PDB entry 7XK5 | electron microscopy, 3.10 A resolution | chains C and F of the 6 polymer chains in the assembly

# Chain C
Molecule: Na(+)-translocating NADH-quinone reductase subunit C
From: Vibrio cholerae O395
Notes: EC 7.2.1.1
UniProt: A5F5Y7 (NQRC_VIBC3); residues 1-257 here = UniProt positions 1-257
Chain sequence (257 residues; row label = number of the first residue in the row):
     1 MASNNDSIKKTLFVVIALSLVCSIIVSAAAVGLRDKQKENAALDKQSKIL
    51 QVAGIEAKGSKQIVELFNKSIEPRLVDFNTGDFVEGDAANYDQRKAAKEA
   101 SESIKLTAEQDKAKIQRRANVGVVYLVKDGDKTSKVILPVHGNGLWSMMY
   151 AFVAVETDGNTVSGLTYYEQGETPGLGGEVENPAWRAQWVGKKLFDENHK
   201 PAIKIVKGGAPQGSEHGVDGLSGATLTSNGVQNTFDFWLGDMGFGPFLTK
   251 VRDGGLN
Disordered / not traced: 1-5, 257
Covalent attachments: flavin mononucleotide (FMN) linked to T225
Residues lining bound ligands: FMN (flavin mononucleotide): L145, W146, E172, T173, L176, G177, K207, G223, A224, L226, T227
Swiss-Prot annotation at these positions:
  - modified residue: T225 (FMN phosphoryl threonine)
  - mutagenesis: H216 (H216L: Decrease in FMN binding), T225 (T225L: Loss of FMN binding)

# Chain F
Molecule: Na(+)-translocating NADH-quinone reductase subunit F
From: Vibrio cholerae O395
Notes: EC 7.2.1.1
UniProt: A5F5Y4 (NQRF_VIBC3); residue numbers follow UniProt; this construct covers 1-408
Chain sequence (414 residues; each row starts with the number of its first residue):
     1 MSTIIFGVVMFTLIILALVLVILFAKSKLVPTGDITISINGDPEKAIVTQ
    51 PGGKLLTALAGAGVFVSSACGGGGSCGQCRVKIKSGGGDILPTELDHISK
   101 GEAREGERLACQVAVKADMDLELPEEIFGVKKWECTVISNDNKATFIKEL
   151 KLAIPDGESVPFRAGGYIQIEAPAHHVKYADFDVPEKYRGDWDKFNLFRY
   201 ESKVDEPIIRAYSMANYPEEFGIIMLNVRIATPPPNNPNVPPGQMSSYIW
   251 SLKAGDKCTISGPFGEFFAKDTDAEMVFIGGGAGMAPMRSHIFDQLKRLK
   301 SKRKMSYWYGARSKREMFYVEDFDGLAAENDNFVWHCALSDPQPEDNWTG
   351 YTGFIHNVLYENYLKDHEAPEDCEYYMCGPPMMNAAVINMLKNLGVEEEN
   401 ILLDDFGGHHHHHH
Disordered / not traced: 409-414
Sequence notes: expression tag (409-414)
Ion coordination: 2Fe-2S cluster Fe near C76 (its only coordinating residue here)
Residues lining bound ligands:
  - FAD (flavin-adenine dinucleotide): Y167, R210, A211, Y212, S213, N227, V228, R229, A231, T232, P233, P234, V240, P241, P242, G243, Q244, M245, S246, A283, F406, G407
  - 2Fe-2S cluster (FES): S68, A69, C70, G74, S75, C76, G77, Q78, C79, L109, C111
Swiss-Prot annotation at these positions:
  - binding site ([2Fe-2S] cluster): C70, C76, C79, C111
  - mutagenesis: C70 (C70A: Loss of the 2Fe-2S center, but does not affect flavin content. Exhibits very low NADH:quinone oxidoreductase activity), C76 (C76A: Loss of the 2Fe-2S center, but does not affect flavin content. Exhibits very low NADH:quinone oxidoreductase activity), C79 (C79A: Loss of the 2Fe-2S center, but does not affect flavin content. Exhibits very low NADH:quinone oxidoreductase activity), C111 (C111A: Loss of the 2Fe-2S center, but does not affect flavin content. Exhibits very low NADH:quinone oxidoreductase activity), R210 (R210L: Decreases flavin content, but does not affect the 2Fe-2S center. Exhibits very low NADH:quinone oxidoreductase activity), Y212 (Y212L: Decreases flavin content, but does not affect the 2Fe-2S center. Exhibits very low NADH:quinone oxidoreductase activity), S246 (S246A: Decreases flavin content, but does not affect the 2Fe-2S center. Exhibits very low NADH:quinone oxidoreductase activity)

# How chain C and chain F interact
Contacting residue pairs - 15 pairs, chain C then chain F:
  I8(C) - L23(F)  hydrophobic
  V15(C) - I15(F)  hydrophobic
  I16(C) - T12(F)
  I16(C) - L16(F)  hydrophobic
  S19(C) - F11(F)
  S19(C) - T12(F)
  L20(C) - T12(F)
  S23(C) - G7(F)
  S23(C) - V8(F)
  S23(C) - F11(F)
  I24(C) - V8(F)  hydrophobic
  S27(C) - I4(F)
  S27(C) - G7(F)
  S27(C) - V8(F)
  V31(C) - T3(F)
Other interface residues (no listed pair), chain C (11 interface residues in all): L12, R34
Other interface residues (no listed pair), chain F (11 interface residues in all): V19, L20

# In short
The chain C/chain F interface involves 11 residues from each chain. Bound to chain F: 2Fe-2S cluster and
flavin-adenine dinucleotide. Covalently linked flavin mononucleotide: at T225(C). UniProt lists 2 mutagenesis
sites on chain C; 4 [2Fe-2S] cluster-binding residues and 7 mutagenesis sites on chain F.
Chain C is Na(+)-translocating NADH-quinone reductase subunit C and chain F is Na(+)-translocating
NADH-quinone reductase subunit F, both from Vibrio cholerae O395; the structure, Cryo-EM structure of
Na+-pumping NADH-ubiquinone oxidoreductase from Vibrio cholerae, state 3, was determined by electron
microscopy together with 7XK3, 7XK4, 7XK6 and 7XK7 from the same study.
